7W84 - chain A; structure by electron microscopy, 3.40 A resolution.

[Chain A]
Protein: RNA-dependent RNA polymerase
Source organism: Zea mays
Notes: EC 2.7.7.48
UniProtKB: Q19VG2 (Q19VG2_MAIZE); numbering as in UniProt (aligned over 1-1127)
Chain sequence (1131 residues; each row starts with the number of its first residue; numbers below 1 keep their minus sign (Ala-3 is residue -3)):
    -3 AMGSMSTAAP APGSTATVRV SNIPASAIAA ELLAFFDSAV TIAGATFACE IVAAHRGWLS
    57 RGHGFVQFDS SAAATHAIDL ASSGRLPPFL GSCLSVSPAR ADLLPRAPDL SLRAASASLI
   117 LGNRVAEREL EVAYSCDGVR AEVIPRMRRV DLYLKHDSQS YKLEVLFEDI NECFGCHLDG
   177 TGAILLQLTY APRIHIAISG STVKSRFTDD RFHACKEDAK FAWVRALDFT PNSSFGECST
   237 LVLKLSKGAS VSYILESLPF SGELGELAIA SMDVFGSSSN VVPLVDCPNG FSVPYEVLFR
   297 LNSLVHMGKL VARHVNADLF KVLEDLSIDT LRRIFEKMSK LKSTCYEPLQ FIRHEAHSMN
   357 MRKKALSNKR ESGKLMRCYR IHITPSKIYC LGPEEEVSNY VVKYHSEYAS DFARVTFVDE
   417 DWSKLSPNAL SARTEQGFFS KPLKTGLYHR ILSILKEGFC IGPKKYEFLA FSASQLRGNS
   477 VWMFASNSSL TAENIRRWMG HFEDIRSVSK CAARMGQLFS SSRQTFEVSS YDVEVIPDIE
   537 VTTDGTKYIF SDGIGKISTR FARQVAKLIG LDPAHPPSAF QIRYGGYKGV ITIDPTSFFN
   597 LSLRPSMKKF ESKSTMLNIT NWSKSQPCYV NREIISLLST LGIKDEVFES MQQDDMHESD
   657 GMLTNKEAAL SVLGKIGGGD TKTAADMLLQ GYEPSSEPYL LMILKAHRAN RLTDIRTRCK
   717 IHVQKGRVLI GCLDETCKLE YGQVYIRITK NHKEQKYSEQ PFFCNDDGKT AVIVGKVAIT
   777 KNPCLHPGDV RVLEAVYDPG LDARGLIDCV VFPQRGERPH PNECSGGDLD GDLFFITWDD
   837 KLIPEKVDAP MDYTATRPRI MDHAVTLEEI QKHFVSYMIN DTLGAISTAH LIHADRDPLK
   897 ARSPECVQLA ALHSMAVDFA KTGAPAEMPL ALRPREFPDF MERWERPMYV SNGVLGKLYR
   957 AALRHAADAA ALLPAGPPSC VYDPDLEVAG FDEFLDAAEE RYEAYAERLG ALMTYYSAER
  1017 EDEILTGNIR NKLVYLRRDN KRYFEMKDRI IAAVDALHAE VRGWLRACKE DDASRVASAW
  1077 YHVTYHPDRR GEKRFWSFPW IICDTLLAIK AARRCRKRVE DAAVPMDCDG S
Disordered / not traced: -3 to 105, 199-217, 1120-1127
Differences from the reference sequence: expression tag (-3 to 0); engineered mutation Ala962 (Glu in Q19VG2), Ala963 (Glu in Q19VG2), Ala966 (Glu in Q19VG2)
Cystine bridges: Cys728-Cys805

[In short]
Chain A is RNA-dependent RNA polymerase (Zea mays); the structure, CryoEM structure of apo form ZmRDR2 at 3.4
Angstroms resolution, was determined by electron microscopy together with 7W82 and 7W88 from the same study.
